PDB entry 9E6L | electron microscopy, 3.30 A resolution | chains K and F of the 12 polymer chains in the assembly

# Chain K
Name: DNA repair and recombination protein RAD54
Notes: EC 3.6.4.12
Reference sequence: P32863 (RAD54_YEAST); residues 103-136 here = UniProt positions 103-136
Chain sequence (34 residues; row label = number of the first residue in the row):
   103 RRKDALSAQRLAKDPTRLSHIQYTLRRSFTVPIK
From the paper describing this entry:
  - mutagenesis - K105D/R112D/R119D, L127A, L127D (1,679-fold), R128D/R129D/K136D, R129A/V133A/I135A, F131A: decreased growth
  - mutagenesis - P134A, P134G: unchanged growth
  - post-translational modification sites: T132 (citing earlier work)

# Chain F
Name: DNA repair protein RAD51
From: Saccharomyces cerevisiae
Reference sequence: P25454 (RAD51_YEAST); numbering as in UniProt (aligned over 80-400)
Chain sequence (321 residues; row label = number of the first residue in the row):
    80 FVPIEKLQVNGITMADVKKLRESGLHTAEAVAYAPRKDLLEIKGISEAKA
   130 DKLLNEAARLVPMGFVTAADFHMRRSELICLTTGSKNLDTLLGGGVETGS
   180 ITELFGEFRTGKSQLCHTLAVTCQIPLDIGGGEGKCLYIDTEGTFRPVRL
   230 VSIAQRFGLDPDDALNNVAYARAYNADHQLRLLDAAAQMMSESRFSLIVV
   280 DSVMALYRTDFSGRGELSARQMHLAKFMRALQRLADQFGVAVVVTNQVVA
   330 QVDGGMAFNPDPKKPIGGNIMAHSSTTRLGFKKGKGCQRLCKVVDSPCLP
   380 EAECVFAIYEDGVGDPREEDE
Metal / ion sites: Mg2+ site 1: S192 (together with ATP); Mg2+ site 2: D374 (together with ATP)
Ligand contacts:
  - ATP (adenosine-5'-triphosphate), molecule 1: E186, F187, R188, T189, G190, K191, S192, Q193, E221, R228, R368, I387, Y388, E389
  - ATP, molecule 2: H352, V373, D374, S375, P376, C377, L378, P379, E380
UniProt features mapped onto this chain:
  - binding site (ATP): G185 to S192
From the paper describing this entry:
  - mutagenesis - D239A, D239A/D241A, D239A/D242A, D241A, D241A/D242A, D242A: unchanged growth in response to MMS
  - mutagenesis - D239A/D241A/D242A: abolished growth
  - mutagenesis - D239A/D241A/D242A: unchanged catalytic activity
  - mutagenesis - D239A/D241A/D242A (500 mM NaCl): decreased stability
  - specificity-determining residues: E108, R138, P141, D149, E156, G178, Q267, E271, G318 (proposed by the authors, not directly observed)

# Chain K / chain F interface
Contacting residue pairs - 29 pairs, chain K then chain F:
  R103(K) - S155(F)  hydrogen bond (side chain-backbone)
  R103(K) - E156(F)
  R103(K) - L157(F)  hydrogen bond (side chain-backbone)
  R103(K) - I158(F)
  R104(K) - E156(F)
  R104(K) - I158(F)
  K105(K) - E212(F)  salt bridge
  K105(K) - R273(F)
  A107(K) - R153(F)
  A107(K) - E156(F)
  L108(K) - R153(F)
  L108(K) - L157(F)  hydrophobic
  A110(K) - V140(F)  hydrophobic
  A110(K) - P141(F)
  Q111(K) - F80(F)
  Q111(K) - V81(F)
  R112(K) - R153(F)
  R112(K) - E156(F)  salt bridge
  L113(K) - P141(F)  hydrophobic
  L113(K) - R153(F)
  A114(K) - L139(F)
  R119(K) - D149(F)  salt bridge
  R119(K) - M152(F)  hydrogen bond
  R119(K) - R153(F)
  I123(K) - F144(F)
  I123(K) - V145(F)  hydrophobic
  I123(K) - T146(F)
  I123(K) - D149(F)
  L127(K) - T146(F)
Interface residues without a listed pair, chain K (16 interface residues in all): S109, H122, T126
Interface residues without a listed pair, chain F (19 interface residues in all): C159, L206
The authors on this interface:
  - interface residues, chain F: V140(F)

# Overview
The interface between chain K and chain F involves 16 residues on one side and 19 on the other; the contacts
include 3 hydrogen bonds and 3 salt bridges. Polar contacts include K105(K)-E212(F), R112(K)-E156(F) and
R119(K)-D149(F). From the paper: K105D/R112D/R119D, L127A and L127D of chain K, among others, reduce growth;
the interface residue V140(F); 15 substitutions were tested in all.
Here chain K is DNA repair and recombination protein RAD54 and chain F is DNA repair protein RAD51
(Saccharomyces cerevisiae). Entry 9E6L (Cryo-EM structure of yeast Rad51 nucleoprotein filament bound to
Rad54peptide) was determined by electron microscopy, deposited together with 9E6N.
